2IFV - chain A; structure by X-ray diffraction, 1.60 A resolution.

[Chain A]
Molecule: M-phase inducer phosphatase 2
Source organism: Homo sapiens
Notes: EC 3.1.3.48; fragment: Catalytic domain, residues 391-564
UniProt: P30305 (MPIP2_HUMAN); residues 377-550 here correspond to UniProt positions 391-564 (UniProt number = residue number + 14)
Sequence (175 residues; each row starts with the number of its first residue):
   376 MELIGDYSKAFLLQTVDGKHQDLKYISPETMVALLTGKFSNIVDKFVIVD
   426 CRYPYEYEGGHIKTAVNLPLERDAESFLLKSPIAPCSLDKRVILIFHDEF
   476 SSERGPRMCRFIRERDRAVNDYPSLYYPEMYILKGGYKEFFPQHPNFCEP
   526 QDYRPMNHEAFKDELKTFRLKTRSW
Construct notes: initiating methionine (376); engineered mutation Asp473 (Cys487 in P30305)
Curated features (UniProtKB/Swiss-Prot):
  - modified residue (Phosphoserine): Ser456, Ser549

[In short]
Chain A is M-phase inducer phosphatase 2 (Homo sapiens); the structure, Crystal structure of an active site
mutant, C473D, of CDC25B phosphatase catalytic domain, was determined by X-ray diffraction (same publication
as 2IFD).
